PDB entry 1E2I | X-ray diffraction, 1.90 A resolution | chains A and B

[Chain A (and B)]
Molecule: Thymidine kinase
Organism: Herpes simplex virus (TYPE 1 / strain 17)
Notes: EC 2.7.1.21; chain B of this document is another copy of the same molecule, construct and numbering; everything in this record applies to it too
Reference sequence: P03176 (KITH_HSV11); residues 46-376 here = UniProt positions 46-376
Sequence (331 residues; each row starts with the number of its first residue):
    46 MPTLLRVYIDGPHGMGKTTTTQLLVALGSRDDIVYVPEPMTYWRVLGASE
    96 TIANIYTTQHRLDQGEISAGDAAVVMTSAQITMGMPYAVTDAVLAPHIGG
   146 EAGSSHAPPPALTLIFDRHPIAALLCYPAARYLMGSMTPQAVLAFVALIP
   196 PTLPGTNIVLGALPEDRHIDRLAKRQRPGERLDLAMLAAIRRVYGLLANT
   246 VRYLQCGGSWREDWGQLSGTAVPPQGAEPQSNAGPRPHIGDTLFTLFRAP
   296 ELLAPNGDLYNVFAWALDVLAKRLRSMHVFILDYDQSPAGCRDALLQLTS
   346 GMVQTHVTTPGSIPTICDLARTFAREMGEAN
Unresolved in the structure: 64-75, 149-152, 266-278, 375-376 (chain B: 148-150, 221-224, 265-273, 375-376)
Ligand contacts: 9-hydroxypropyladenine, S-isomer / 9-hydroxypropyladenine, R-isomer: His58, Glu83, Trp88, Ile97, Ile100, Gln125, Met128, Tyr132, Arg163, Ala167, Ala168, Tyr172, Arg222, Glu225

[Chain A / chain B interface]
Pairs across the interface (63; chain A residue first):
  Tyr87(A) - Gln185(B)
  Tyr87(A) - Val307(B)  hydrophobic
  Tyr87(A) - Phe308(B)
  Leu91(A) - Gln185(B)  hydrogen bond (backbone-side chain)
  Leu91(A) - Tyr305(B)
  Leu91(A) - Phe308(B)
  Gly92(A) - Gln185(B)
  Val119(A) - Val119(B)
  Val119(A) - Ser123(B)
  Thr122(A) - Ser123(B)
  Thr122(A) - Ile126(B)
  Ser123(A) - Val119(B)
  Ser123(A) - Thr122(B)
  Ile126(A) - Ile126(B)  hydrophobic
  Ile126(A) - Ala189(B)  hydrophobic
  Met130(A) - Ala189(B)  hydrophobic
  Met130(A) - Val307(B)  hydrophobic
  Ala133(A) - Leu193(B)  hydrophobic
  Val134(A) - Ala192(B)  hydrophobic
  Val134(A) - Val307(B)
  Val134(A) - Trp310(B)
  Val134(A) - Ala311(B)
  Ala137(A) - Val314(B)  hydrophobic
  Ala137(A) - Arg318(B)
  Val138(A) - Trp310(B)
  Val138(A) - Val314(B)  hydrophobic
  Gln185(A) - Tyr87(B)
  Gln185(A) - Leu91(B)  hydrogen bond (side chain-backbone)
  Gln185(A) - Gly92(B)  hydrogen bond (side chain-backbone)
  Ala189(A) - Ile126(B)
  Ala189(A) - Met130(B)  hydrophobic
  Phe190(A) - Ile126(B)  hydrophobic
  Leu193(A) - Ile126(B)  hydrophobic
  Leu193(A) - Ala133(B)  hydrophobic
  Leu193(A) - Leu169(B)  hydrophobic
  Leu193(A) - Leu193(B)
  Glu296(A) - Leu91(B)
  Tyr305(A) - Leu91(B)
  Tyr305(A) - Glu371(B)
  Asn306(A) - Thr367(B)
  Asn306(A) - Glu371(B)  hydrogen bond (backbone-side chain)
  Val307(A) - Tyr87(B)  hydrophobic
  Val307(A) - Met130(B)
  Val307(A) - Val134(B)  hydrophobic
  Val307(A) - Glu371(B)  hydrogen bond (backbone-side chain)
  Val307(A) - Met372(B)  hydrophobic
  Phe308(A) - Tyr87(B)  hydrophobic
  Phe308(A) - Leu91(B)
  Trp310(A) - Val134(B)  hydrophobic
  Trp310(A) - Leu364(B)  hydrophobic
  Ala311(A) - Met130(B)  hydrophobic
  Ala311(A) - Val134(B)
  Val314(A) - Ala137(B)  hydrophobic
  Lys317(A) - Pro141(B)
  Arg318(A) - Ala137(B)
  Leu364(A) - Trp310(B)  hydrophobic
  Thr367(A) - Asn306(B)
  Thr367(A) - Trp310(B)
  Phe368(A) - Trp310(B)
  Glu371(A) - Tyr305(B)
  Glu371(A) - Asn306(B)  hydrogen bond (side chain-backbone)
  Glu371(A) - Val307(B)  hydrogen bond (side chain-backbone)
  Met372(A) - Val307(B)  hydrophobic
Interface residues without a listed pair, chain A (37 interface residues in all): Pro141, Leu169, Ala186, Leu188, Ala192, Pro196
Interface residues without a listed pair, chain B (39 interface residues in all): Ala93, Ala118, Val120, Thr127, Pro131, Val138, Leu188, Phe190, Pro196, Lys317

[In short]
The interface between chain A and chain B involves 37 residues on one side and 39 on the other; the contacts
include 7 hydrogen bonds. Polar pairs include Leu91(A)-Gln185(B), Gln185(A)-Gly92(B) and Asn306(A)-Glu371(B).
Bound to chain A: 9-hydroxypropyladenine, S-isomer / 9-hydroxypropyladenine, R-isomer.
Chain A and chain B are both Thymidine kinase (Herpes simplex virus (TYPE 1 / strain 17)); the structure, The
nucleoside binding site of Herpes simplex type 1 thymidine kinase analyzed by X-ray crystallography, was
determined by X-ray diffraction together with 1E2H and 1E2J from the same study.
